Entry 6SPE (electron microscopy, 3.60 A resolution); this record covers chains a and g of the 21 polymer chains in the assembly.

# Chain a
Molecule: 16S ribosomal RNA
Source organism: Pseudomonas aeruginosa
Sequence (1526 nucleotides; row label = number of the first residue in the row):
     2 AACUGAAGAGUUUGAUCAUGGCUCAGAUUGAACGCUGGCGGCAGGCCUAA
    52 CACAUGCAAGUCGAGCGGAUAAAGGGAGCUUGCUCCUGGAUUCAGCGGCG
   102 GACGGGUGAGUAAUGCCUAGGAAUCUGCCUGGUAGUGGGGGAUAACGUCC
   152 GGAAACGGGCGCUAAUACCGCAUACGUCCUGAGGGAGAAAGUGGGGGAUC
   202 UUCGGACCUCACGCUAUCAGAUGAGCCUAGGUCGGAUUAGCUAGUUGGUG
   252 GGGUAAAGGCCUACCAAGGCGACGAUCCGUAACUGGUCUGAGAGGAUGAU
   302 CAGUCACACUGGAACUGAGACACGGUCCAGACUCCUACGGGAGGCAGCAG
   352 UGGGGAAUAUUGGACAAUGGGCGAAAGCCUGAUCCAGCCAUGCCGCGUGU
   402 GUGAAGAAGGUCUUCGGAUUGUAAAGCACUUUAAGUUGGGAGGAAGGGCA
   452 GUAAGUUAAUACCUUGCUGUUUUGACGUUACCAACAGAAUAAGCACCGGC
   502 UAACUUCGUGCCAGCAGCCGCGGUAAUACGAAGGGUGCAAGCGUUAAUCG
   552 GAAUUACUGGGCGUAAAGCGCGCGUAGGUGGUUCAGCAAGUUGGAUGUGA
   602 AAUCCCCGGGCUCAACCUGGGAACUGCAUCCAAAACUACUGAGCUAGAGU
   652 ACGGUAGAGGGUGGUGGAAUUUCCUGUGUAGCGGUGAAAUGCGUAGAUAU
   702 AGGAAGGAACACCAGUGGCGAAGGCGACCACCUGGACUGAUACUGACACU
   752 GAGGUGCGAAAGCGUGGGGAGCAAACAGGAUUAGAUACCCUGGUAGUCCA
   802 CGCCGUAAACGAUGUCGACUAGCCGUUGGGAUCCUUGAGAUCUUAGUGGC
   852 GCAGCUAACGCGAUAAGUCGACCGCCUGGGGAGUACGGCCGCAAGGUUAA
   902 AACUCAAAUGAAUUGACGGGGGCCCGCACAAGCGGUGGAGCAUGUGGUUU
   952 AAUUCGAAGCAACGCGAAGAACCUUACCUGGCCUUGACAUGCUGAGAACU
  1002 UUCCAGAGAUGGAUUGGUGCCUUCGGGAACUCAGACACAGGUGCUGCAUG
  1052 GCUGUCGUCAGCUCGUGUCGUGAGAUGUUGGGUUAAGUCCCGUAACGAGC
  1102 GCAACCCUUGUCCUUAGUUACCAGCACCUCGGGUGGGCACUCUAAGGAGA
  1152 CUGCCGGUGACAAACCGGAGGAAGGUGGGGAUGACGUCAAGUCAUCAUGG
  1202 CCCUUACGGCCAGGGCUACACACGUGCUACAAUGGUCGGUACAAAGGGUU
  1252 GCCAAGCCGCGAGGUGGAGCUAAUCCCAUAAAACCGAUCGUAGUCCGGAU
  1302 CGCAGUCUGCAACUCGACUGCGUGAAGUCGGAAUCGCUAGUAAUCGUGAA
  1352 UCAGAAUGUCACGGUGAAUACGUUCCCGGGCCUUGUACACACCGCCCGUC
  1402 ACACCAUGGGAGUGGGUUGCUCCAGAAGUAGCUAGUCUAACCGCAAGGGG
  1452 GACGGUUACCACGGAGUGAUUCAUGACUGGGGUGAAGUCGUAACAAGGUA
  1502 GCCGUAGGGGAACCUGCGGCUGGAUC
Sequence notes: conflict A72 (G891104 in 1353913695)

# Chain g
Molecule: 30S ribosomal protein S7
Source organism: Pseudomonas aeruginosa
Reference sequence: A0A2V3F2U6 (A0A2V3F2U6_PSEAI); residues 3-156 here = UniProt positions 3-156
Chain sequence (154 residues; numbered 3 to 156; the number before each row is that of its first residue):
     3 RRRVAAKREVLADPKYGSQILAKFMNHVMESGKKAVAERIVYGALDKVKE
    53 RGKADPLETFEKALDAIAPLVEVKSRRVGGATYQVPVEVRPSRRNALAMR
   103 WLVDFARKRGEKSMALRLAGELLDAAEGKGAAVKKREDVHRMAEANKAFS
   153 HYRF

# Interface between chain a and chain g
Pairs across the interface (47):
  G687(a) with Gly-82(g), sugar contact
  C926(a) with Arg-3(g), phosphate contact
  G927(a) with Arg-3(g), phosphate contact
  A931(a) with Lys-76(g), sugar contact
  A932(a) with Arg-95(g), hydrogen bond to the phosphate
  G933(a) with Arg-95(g), salt bridge to the phosphate; Arg-102(g), salt bridge to the phosphate
  C934(a) with Arg-102(g), salt bridge to the phosphate
  A1233(a) with Met-116(g), phosphate contact
  U1234(a) with Val-30(g), hydrogen bond to the base; Glu-32(g), base contact; Val-38(g), phosphate contact; Ala-39(g), base contact; Arg-109(g), hydrogen bond to the base; Met-116(g), phosphate contact
  A1283(a) with Lys-35(g), hydrogen bond to the sugar
  A1284(a) with Ala-37(g), phosphate contact
  C1285(a) with Ala-37(g), phosphate contact; Val-38(g), phosphate contact; Arg-41(g), salt bridge to the phosphate
  C1286(a) with Arg-41(g), salt bridge to the phosphate
  G1291(a) with Lys-114(g), hydrogen bond to the sugar; Ser-115(g), hydrogen bond to the base
  U1292(a) with Lys-114(g), base contact; Ser-115(g), hydrogen bond to the base
  A1344(a) with Ser-33(g), hydrogen bond to the sugar
  U1345(a) with Ser-33(g), sugar contact
  U1366(a) with Gly-34(g), hydrogen bond to the sugar
  G1367(a) with Met-31(g), sugar contact; Gly-34(g), sugar contact; Lys-36(g), sugar contact
  A1368(a) with Asn-28(g), sugar contact; Met-31(g), sugar contact
  A1369(a) with Val-12(g), phosphate contact; Lys-25(g), salt bridge to the phosphate; Asn-28(g), hydrogen bond to the phosphate; His-29(g), phosphate contact
  U1370(a) with Lys-25(g), salt bridge to the phosphate; Ala-98(g), phosphate contact
  A1371(a) with Arg-3(g), hydrogen bond to the base; Ala-7(g), base contact; Arg-92(g), salt bridge to the phosphate
  C1372(a) with Arg-92(g), salt bridge to the phosphate
  G1373(a) with Arg-3(g), hydrogen bond to the base
  U1374(a) with Arg-3(g), base contact
  U1375(a) with Arg-79(g), base contact
  C1376(a) with Arg-79(g), hydrogen bond to the sugar
Also at the interface, not in a pair above, chain a (31 interface residues in all): A688, A929, G1235
Also at the interface, not in a pair above, chain g (38 interface residues in all): Arg-4, Ile-42, Arg-78, Val-80, Ala-83, Tyr-85, Leu-99, Val-105, Glu-113, Arg-119

# Overview
31 residues of chain a face 38 of chain g across their interface, with 13 hydrogen bonds and 9 salt bridges.
Polar contacts include U1234(a)/Val-30(g), U1234(a)/Arg-109(g) and G1291(a)/Ser-115(g).
Chain a is 16S ribosomal RNA and chain g is 30S ribosomal protein S7, both from Pseudomonas aeruginosa; the
structure, Pseudomonas aeruginosa 30s ribosome from a clinical isolate, was determined by electron microscopy
(same publication as 6SPC).
